Entry 7SPB (electron microscopy, 3.31 A resolution); this record covers chains D2 and E2 of the 78 polymer chains in the assembly.

[Chain D2]
Name: TraK
From: Salmonella typhi
Reference sequence: Q8KNL8 (Q8KNL8_SALTI); numbering as in UniProt (aligned over 1-246)
Sequence (246 residues; row label = number of the first residue in the row):
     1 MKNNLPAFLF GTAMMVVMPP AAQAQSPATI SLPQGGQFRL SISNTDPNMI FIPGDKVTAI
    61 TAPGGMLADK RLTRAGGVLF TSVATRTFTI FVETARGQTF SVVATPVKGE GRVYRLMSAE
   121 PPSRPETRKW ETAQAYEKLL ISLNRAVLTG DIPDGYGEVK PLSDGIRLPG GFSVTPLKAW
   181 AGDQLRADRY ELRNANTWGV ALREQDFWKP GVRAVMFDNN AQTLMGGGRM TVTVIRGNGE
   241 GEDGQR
Disordered / not traced: 1-24, 242-246

[Chain E2]
Name: TraB
From: Salmonella typhi
Reference sequence: Q8KNL7 (Q8KNL7_SALTI); residues 1-453 here = UniProt positions 1-453
Sequence (453 residues; each row starts with the number of its first residue):
     1 MANVNKVVRR RQVALLIALV LGIGAGGAGT WMVSEMNLKK APPAKAPKGE PAPDMTGVVN
    61 QSFDNKVQRS AIAEAQRLNK ETQTEIKKLR TEMGLVSRDL KGSQDRIREL EDQNQLLQTQ
   121 LEAGKNFDSL SAEPLPGALA SQGKPAPAGN VPPPTSFWPA GGGQAPAAPV MTPIQRPGMM
   181 DSQEFSLPDT GPKKPRFPWI SSGSFVEAIV VEGADANASV TGDKNTAPMQ LRLTGKVQMP
   241 NDEEFDLTGC FVTLEAWGDV SSERAIVRSR SISCKLGDDD IDQKIAGHVS FMGKNGIKGE
   301 VVMRNGQILL YAGGAGFLDG IGKGIEKASS TTVGVGATAS MSAADIGQAG LGGGVSSAAK
   361 TLSDYYIKRA EQYHPVIPIG AGNEVTLVFQ DGFQLETLEE ARAKAAARKK QNQPSASSTP
   421 AAMPGNTPDM LKQLQDFRVG DTVDPATGQV VTQ
Disordered / not traced: 1-175, 187-453

[How chain D2 and chain E2 interact]
Pairs across the interface (8; chain D2 residue first):
  Ala68(D2) - Pro177(E2)
  Asp69(D2) - Gly178(E2)
  Asp69(D2) - Met180(E2)
  Arg71(D2) - Met180(E2)
  Arg71(D2) - Ser182(E2)  hydrogen bond
  Arg74(D2) - Glu184(E2)  salt bridge
  Leu79(D2) - Met180(E2)
  Thr81(D2) - Gly178(E2)
Interface residues without a listed pair, chain D2 (7 interface residues in all): Pro47
Interface residues without a listed pair, chain E2 (6 interface residues in all): Met179

[Overview]
7 residues of chain D2 face 6 of chain E2 across their interface, with 1 hydrogen bond and 1 salt bridge.
Polar pairs include Arg74(D2)-Glu184(E2) and Arg71(D2)-Ser182(E2).
Here chain D2 is TraK and chain E2 is TraB, both from Salmonella typhi. Entry 7SPB (Models for C13
reconstruction of Outer Membrane Core Complex (OMCC) of Type IV Secretion System (T4SS) ...) was determined by
electron microscopy together with 7SPC, 7SPI, 7SPJ and 7SPK from the same study.
